PDB entry 6ZBI | solution NMR | chains A and C of the 3 polymer chains in the assembly

== Chain A ==
Protein: Calmodulin-1
From: Homo sapiens
Reference sequence: P0DP23 (CALM1_HUMAN); residues 1-148 here correspond to UniProt positions 2-149 (UniProt number = residue number + 1)
Sequence (148 residues; row label = number of the first residue in the row):
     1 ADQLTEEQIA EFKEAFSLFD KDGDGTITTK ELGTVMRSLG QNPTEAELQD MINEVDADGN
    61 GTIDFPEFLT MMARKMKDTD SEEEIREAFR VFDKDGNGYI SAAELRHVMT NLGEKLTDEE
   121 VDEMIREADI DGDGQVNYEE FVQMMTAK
Curated features (UniProtKB/Swiss-Prot):
  - binding site (Ca(2+)): D20, D22, D24, T26, E31, D56, D58, N60, T62, E67, D93, D95, N97, Y99, E104, D129, D131, D133, Q135, E140
  - modified residue: A1 (N-acetylalanine), K21 (N6-acetyllysine), T44 (Phosphothreonine), S81 (Phosphoserine), K94 (N6-acetyllysine), Y99 (Phosphotyrosine), S101 (Phosphoserine), T110 (Phosphothreonine), K115 (N6,N6,N6-trimethyllysine), Y138 (Phosphotyrosine)
  - cross-link: K21 (Glycyl lysine isopeptide (Lys-Gly) (interchain with G-Cter in SUMO2))
Metal / ion sites: Ca2+ site 1: D22, E31; Ca2+ site 2: D58, E67; Ca2+ site 3: D95, E104; Ca2+ site 4: D131, E140

== Chain C ==
Protein: Sodium/hydrogen exchanger 1
From: Homo sapiens
Reference sequence: P19634 (SL9A1_HUMAN); residues 822-857 here correspond to UniProt positions 622-657 (UniProt number = residue number - 200)
Sequence (36 residues; row label = number of the first residue in the row):
   822 ALSKDKEEEI RKILRNNLQK TRQRLRSYNR HTLVAD
Curated features (UniProtKB/Swiss-Prot):
  - modified residue: S848 (Phosphoserine)

== Chain A / chain C interface ==
Pairs across the interface - 24 pairs, chain A then chain C:
  E14(A) - L823(C)
  L18(A) - L823(C)
  L18(A) - K827(C)
  L18(A) - I831(C)
  F19(A) - I831(C)
  F19(A) - I834(C)
  F19(A) - L835(C)
  M36(A) - L835(C)
  L39(A) - E828(C)
  L39(A) - I831(C)
  L39(A) - R832(C)
  L39(A) - L835(C)
  Q41(A) - R832(C)
  Q41(A) - L835(C)
  Q41(A) - R836(C)
  E47(A) - R843(C)
  E47(A) - L846(C)
  D50(A) - L846(C)
  M51(A) - N838(C)
  M51(A) - L839(C)
  M51(A) - T842(C)
  M71(A) - N838(C)
  M72(A) - I834(C)
  R74(A) - N837(C)
Other interface residues (no listed pair), chain A (16 interface residues in all): L32, V35, S38, E54
Interface features reported in the paper:
  - interface residues, chain A: M36(A), M51(A), M71(A), M72(A)

== Summary ==
Chain A and chain C form an interface of 16 and 14 residues respectively. D22(A) and E31(A) coordinate Ca2+
site 1. D58(A) and E67(A) coordinate Ca2+ site 2. UniProt lists 20 Ca2+-binding residues on chain A. From the
paper: interface residues M36(A), M51(A) and M71(A) among others.
Chain A is Calmodulin-1 and chain C is Sodium/hydrogen exchanger 1, both from Homo sapiens; the structure,
Ternary complex of Calmodulin bound to 2 molecules of NHE1, was determined by solution NMR.
